4QXC - chains A and E of the 3 polymer chains in the assembly; structure by X-ray diffraction, 1.75 A resolution.

Chain A:
Molecule: Lysine-specific demethylase 2A
Source organism: Mus musculus
Notes: EC 1.14.11.27
UniProt: F6YRW4 (F6YRW4_MOUSE); residue numbers follow UniProt; this construct covers 36-364
Sequence (329 residues; each row starts with the number of its first residue):
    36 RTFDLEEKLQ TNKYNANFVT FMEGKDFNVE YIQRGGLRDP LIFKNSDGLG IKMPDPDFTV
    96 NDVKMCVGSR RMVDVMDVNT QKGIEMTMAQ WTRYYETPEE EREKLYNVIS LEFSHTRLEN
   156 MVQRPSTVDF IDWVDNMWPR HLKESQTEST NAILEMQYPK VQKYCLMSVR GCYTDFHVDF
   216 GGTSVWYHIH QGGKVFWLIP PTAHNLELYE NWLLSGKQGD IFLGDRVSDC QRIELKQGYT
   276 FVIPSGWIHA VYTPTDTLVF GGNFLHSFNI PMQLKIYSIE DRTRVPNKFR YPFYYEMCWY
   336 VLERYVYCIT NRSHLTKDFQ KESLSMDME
Metal / ion sites: Ni2+: His212, Asp214, His284 (together with N-oxalylglycine)
Small-molecule neighbours: N-oxalylglycine (OGA): Asn142, Ile144, Leu201, Ser203, Thr209, His212, Asp214, Val220, Tyr222, Lys229, Ile278, His284, Val286
From the paper describing this entry:
  - conformationally variable residues (loop rearrangement, order/disorder transition): Gln181 to Met191, Lys323 to Phe324
  - contacts within the chain: Asp214-Asn298
  - Ni2+ coordination: His212, Asp214, His284
  - mutagenesis - S145A, D214A, N298A: abolished catalytic activity with Histone H3.2 (chain E)
  - mutagenesis - N186A, Y199A (30%-40%), F215A (30%-40%), K323A/F324A: decreased catalytic activity with Histone H3.2 (chain E)

Chain E:
Molecule: Histone H3.2
UniProt: P84228 (H32_MOUSE); residues 29-43 here correspond to UniProt positions 30-44 (UniProt number = residue number + 1)
Sequence (15 residues; numbered 29 to 43; the number before each row is that of its first residue):
    29 APATGGVKKP HRYRP
Unresolved in the structure: 42-43
Modified / non-standard residues: Lys36 (n-dimethyl-lysine; MLY)
Curated features (UniProtKB/Swiss-Prot):
  - modified residue: Lys36 (N6,N6,N6-trimethyllysine), Lys37 (N6-butyryllysine), Tyr41 (Phosphotyrosine)
From the paper describing this entry:
  - mutagenesis - G34A, P38A: decreased catalytic activity
  - mutagenesis - G34A, P38A, Y41A: decreased catalytic activity with Lysine-specific demethylase 2A (chain A)
  - disease-associated variants - G34V: abolished catalytic activity with Lysine-specific demethylase 2A (chain A)
  - specificity-determining residues: Gly33 to Gly34, Pro38, Tyr41

Interface between chain A and chain E:
Residue-residue contacts (51):
  Arg36(A) - Tyr41(E)
  Asp109(A) - Val35(E)
  Met111(A) - Lys37(E)
  Met111(A) - Pro38(E)
  Asn114(A) - Tyr41(E)
  Thr115(A) - Arg40(E)
  Thr115(A) - Tyr41(E)  hydrogen bond (backbone-backbone)
  Gln116(A) - Lys37(E)  hydrogen bond (backbone-side chain)
  Gln116(A) - Pro38(E)
  Gln116(A) - His39(E)
  Gln116(A) - Arg40(E)
  Gln116(A) - Tyr41(E)
  Lys117(A) - Arg40(E)
  Gly118(A) - Lys37(E)
  Gly118(A) - Arg40(E)
  Ile144(A) - Lys36(E)
  Ser145(A) - Gly34(E)
  Ser145(A) - Val35(E)
  Ser145(A) - Lys36(E)  hydrogen bond (side chain-backbone)
  Asn186(A) - Thr32(E)
  Asn186(A) - Gly33(E)  hydrogen bond (side chain-backbone)
  Asn186(A) - Gly34(E)
  Ala187(A) - Ala31(E)
  Ile188(A) - Ala31(E)  hydrogen bond (backbone-backbone)
  Ile188(A) - Gly33(E)
  Met191(A) - Gly33(E)
  Tyr199(A) - Gly34(E)  hydrogen bond (side chain-backbone)
  Tyr199(A) - Lys36(E)
  Tyr208(A) - Tyr41(E)
  Thr209(A) - Pro38(E)
  Asp210(A) - Pro38(E)
  Asp210(A) - Tyr41(E)
  His212(A) - Pro38(E)
  Asp214(A) - Lys36(E)
  Phe215(A) - Gly34(E)
  Phe215(A) - Val35(E)
  Phe215(A) - Lys36(E)
  Val220(A) - Lys36(E)
  Gln253(A) - His39(E)  hydrogen bond
  Gln253(A) - Arg40(E)
  Gln253(A) - Tyr41(E)
  Gly254(A) - Tyr41(E)
  Asn298(A) - Lys36(E)
  Lys323(A) - Thr32(E)
  Lys323(A) - Gly33(E)
  Lys323(A) - Gly34(E)  hydrogen bond (backbone-backbone)
  Lys323(A) - Val35(E)  hydrogen bond (backbone-backbone)
  Phe324(A) - Val35(E)
  Phe324(A) - Lys37(E)
  Arg325(A) - Gly34(E)  hydrogen bond (backbone-backbone)
  Pro327(A) - Gly34(E)
Also at the interface, not in a pair above, chain A (37 interface residues in all): Val113, Val196, Leu201, Phe211, Leu248, Gly296, Gly297, Asn322
Also at the interface, not in a pair above, chain E (12 interface residues in all): Pro30
The authors on this interface:
  - pairs named by the authors: Ile144(A)-Lys36(E) (hydrophobic contact), Ser145(A)-Gly34(E), Tyr199(A)-Lys36(E) (hydrophobic contact), Leu201(A)-Lys36(E) (hydrophobic contact), Asp214(A)-Lys36(E), Phe215(A)-Lys36(E) (hydrophobic contact), Asn298(A)-Lys36(E), Lys323(A)-Val35(E) (hydrophobic contact)
  - interface residues, chain E: Gly33(E), Gly34(E), Val35(E), Tyr41(E)

Summary:
37 residues of chain A and 12 residues of chain E are in contact; the contacts include 10 hydrogen bonds.
Among the polar pairs are Gln116(A)-Lys37(E), Ser145(A)-Lys36(E) and Asn186(A)-Gly33(E). The authors report
hydrophobic contacts between Ile144(A) and Lys36(E), Tyr199(A) and Lys36(E) and Leu201(A) and Lys36(E) among
others; contacts between Ser145(A) and Gly34(E), Asp214(A) and Lys36(E) and Asn298(A) and Lys36(E). The paper
reports that N186A, Y199A and F215A of chain A, among others, reduce catalytic activity with Histone H3.2
(chain E); interface residues Gly33(E), Gly34(E) and Val35(E) among others; 11 substitutions were tested in
all.
Here chain A is Lysine-specific demethylase 2A (Mus musculus) and chain E is Histone H3.2. Entry 4QXC (Crystal
structure of histone demethylase KDM2A-H3K36ME2 with NOG) was determined by X-ray diffraction, deposited
together with 4QWN, 4QX7, 4QX8, 4QXB, 4QXH and 4TN7.
